Entry 1GTR (X-ray diffraction, 2.50 A resolution); this record covers chains B and A.

# Chain B
Molecule: 74-nt RNA strand
Notes: EC 6.1.1.18
Sequence (74 nucleotides; numbered 2 to 76; 1 number in that range is skipped by the numbering (no residue carries it; nothing is unmodelled there); the number before each row is that of its first residue):
     2 GGGGUAUCGCCAAGC
    18 GGUAAGGCACCGGAUUCUGAUUCCGGCAUUCCGAGGUUCGAAUCCUCGUA
    68 CCCCAGCCA

# Chain A
Molecule: GLUTAMINYL-tRNA SYNTHETASE
From: Escherichia coli
UniProtKB: P00962 (SYQ_ECOLI); numbering as in UniProt (aligned over 1-553)
Chain sequence (553 residues; each row starts with the number of its first residue):
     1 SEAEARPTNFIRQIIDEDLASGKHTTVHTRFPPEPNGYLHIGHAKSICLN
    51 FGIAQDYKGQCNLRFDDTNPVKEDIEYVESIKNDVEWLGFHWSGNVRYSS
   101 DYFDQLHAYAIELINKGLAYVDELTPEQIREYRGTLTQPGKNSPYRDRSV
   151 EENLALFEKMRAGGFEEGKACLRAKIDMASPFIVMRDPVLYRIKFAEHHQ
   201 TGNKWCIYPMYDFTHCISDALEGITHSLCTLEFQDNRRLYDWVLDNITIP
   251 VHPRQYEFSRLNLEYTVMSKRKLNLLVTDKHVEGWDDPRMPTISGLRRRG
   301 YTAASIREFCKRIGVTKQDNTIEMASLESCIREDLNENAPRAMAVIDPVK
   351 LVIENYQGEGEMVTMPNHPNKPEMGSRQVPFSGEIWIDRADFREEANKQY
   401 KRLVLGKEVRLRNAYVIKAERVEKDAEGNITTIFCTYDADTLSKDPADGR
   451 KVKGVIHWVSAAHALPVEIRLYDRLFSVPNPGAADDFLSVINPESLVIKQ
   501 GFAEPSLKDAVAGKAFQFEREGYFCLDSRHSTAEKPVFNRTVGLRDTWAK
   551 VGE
Not modelled in the structure: 1-7, 443-453, 548-553
Swiss-Prot annotation at these positions:
  - binding site (L-glutamine): Asp67
Small-molecule neighbours: ATP (adenosine-5'-triphosphate): Phe31, Pro32, Pro33, Glu34, Asn36, His40, Gly42, His43, Lys45, Ser46, Leu228, Cys229, Thr230, Phe258, Arg260, Leu261, Met268, Lys270

# Interface between chain B and chain A
Residue-residue contacts (102; chain B residue first):
  G2(B) - Leu136(A)  base contact
  G2(B) - Pro181(A)  hydrogen bond to the base
  G2(B) - Ile183(A)  base contact
  G3(B) - Pro181(A)  sugar contact
  G3(B) - Phe182(A)  sugar contact
  G3(B) - Asp235(A)  hydrogen bond to the base
  G4(B) - Phe182(A)  sugar contact
  G4(B) - Gln234(A)  sugar contact
  G4(B) - Asp235(A)  hydrogen bond to the sugar
  G4(B) - Arg238(A)  hydrogen bond to the phosphate
  G5(B) - Gln234(A)  hydrogen bond to the sugar
  G5(B) - Arg237(A)  salt bridge to the phosphate
  G5(B) - Arg238(A)  salt bridge to the phosphate
  G5(B) - Lys317(A)  hydrogen bond to the phosphate
  U6(B) - Lys317(A)  salt bridge to the phosphate
  U6(B) - Gln318(A)  phosphate contact
  A7(B) - Gln318(A)  hydrogen bond to the phosphate
  U8(B) - Gln318(A)  hydrogen bond to the phosphate
  G10(B) - Glu323(A)  hydrogen bond to the base
  C11(B) - Thr321(A)  hydrogen bond to the sugar
  C11(B) - Ile322(A)  sugar contact
  C11(B) - Glu323(A)  sugar contact
  C12(B) - Ile313(A)  hydrogen bond to the sugar
  C12(B) - Asn320(A)  phosphate contact
  C12(B) - Thr321(A)  hydrogen bond to the phosphate
  A13(B) - Ile313(A)  sugar contact
  A13(B) - Thr316(A)  hydrogen bond to the phosphate
  A13(B) - Gln318(A)  phosphate contact
  A14(B) - Thr316(A)  phosphate contact
  G15(B) - Gln13(A)  phosphate contact
  C16(B) - Gln13(A)  hydrogen bond to the base
  G24(B) - Arg312(A)  sugar contact
  C25(B) - Arg312(A)  sugar contact
  C25(B) - Ala325(A)  hydrogen bond to the sugar
  C25(B) - Ser326(A)  hydrogen bond to the sugar
  C25(B) - Ser329(A)  hydrogen bond to the phosphate
  A26(B) - Ala325(A)  sugar contact
  C27(B) - Arg545(A)  salt bridge to the phosphate
  C34(B) - Arg410(A)  base contact
  C34(B) - Leu411(A)  base contact
  C34(B) - Arg412(A)  hydrogen bond to the phosphate
  C34(B) - Asn413(A)  hydrogen bond to the base
  C34(B) - Ala414(A)  hydrogen bond to the base
  C34(B) - Val455(A)  sugar contact
  U35(B) - Arg341(A)  hydrogen bond to the base
  U35(B) - Pro369(A)  base contact
  U35(B) - Arg412(A)  salt bridge to the phosphate
  U35(B) - Val455(A)  sugar contact
  U35(B) - Gln517(A)  hydrogen bond to the base
  U35(B) - Glu519(A)  hydrogen bond to the base
  U35(B) - Arg520(A)  hydrogen bond to the base
  U35(B) - Leu544(A)  base contact
  G36(B) - Gln399(A)  hydrogen bond to the base
  G36(B) - Tyr400(A)  base contact
  G36(B) - Lys401(A)  salt bridge to the phosphate
  G36(B) - Arg402(A)  hydrogen bond to the base
  G36(B) - Val455(A)  phosphate contact
  G36(B) - Arg520(A)  salt bridge to the phosphate
  G36(B) - Thr547(A)  hydrogen bond to the sugar
  A37(B) - Asn370(A)  hydrogen bond to the base
  A37(B) - Leu544(A)  sugar contact
  A37(B) - Arg545(A)  sugar contact
  A37(B) - Thr547(A)  hydrogen bond to the phosphate
  U38(B) - Asn336(A)  hydrogen bond to the sugar
  U38(B) - Asn370(A)  hydrogen bond to the base
  U38(B) - Arg545(A)  phosphate contact
  C69(B) - Asp319(A)  hydrogen bond to the sugar
  C70(B) - Glu232(A)  sugar contact
  C71(B) - Leu136(A)  base contact
  C71(B) - Ile183(A)  sugar contact
  C71(B) - Asp235(A)  sugar contact
  A72(B) - Arg133(A)  hydrogen bond to the sugar
  A72(B) - Gly134(A)  sugar contact
  A72(B) - Thr135(A)  base contact
  A72(B) - Leu136(A)  base contact
  A72(B) - Ile183(A)  sugar contact
  G73(B) - Arg130(A)  phosphate contact
  G73(B) - Arg133(A)  salt bridge to the phosphate
  C74(B) - Leu124(A)  hydrogen bond to the base
  C74(B) - Thr125(A)  base contact
  C74(B) - Pro126(A)  base contact
  C74(B) - Ile129(A)  phosphate contact
  C74(B) - Arg133(A)  salt bridge to the phosphate
  C74(B) - Gly168(A)  hydrogen bond to the base
  C74(B) - Val189(A)  sugar contact
  C74(B) - Arg192(A)  base contact
  C74(B) - Met210(A)  sugar contact
  C75(B) - Asn69(A)  hydrogen bond to the sugar
  C75(B) - Lys72(A)  sugar contact
  C75(B) - Arg192(A)  salt bridge to the phosphate
  C75(B) - Lys194(A)  salt bridge to the phosphate
  C75(B) - Met210(A)  sugar contact
  A76(B) - Glu34(A)  sugar contact
  A76(B) - Asp66(A)  phosphate contact
  A76(B) - Thr68(A)  hydrogen bond to the phosphate
  A76(B) - Asn69(A)  phosphate contact
  A76(B) - Arg192(A)  salt bridge to the phosphate
  A76(B) - Pro209(A)  phosphate contact
  A76(B) - Met210(A)  phosphate contact
  A76(B) - Tyr211(A)  hydrogen bond to the phosphate
  A76(B) - Phe233(A)  base contact
  A76(B) - Asn236(A)  base contact
Other interface residues (no listed pair), chain A (74 interface residues in all): Thr137, Ala170, Cys171, Ile193, Leu231, Val315, Thr441, Leu442, Asp546

# Overview
The interface between chain B and chain A involves 31 residues on one side and 74 on the other, with 38
hydrogen bonds and 12 salt bridges. Polar contacts include G2(B)-Pro181(A), G3(B)-Asp235(A) and
G10(B)-Glu323(A). Chain A binds ATP.
Here chain B is a 74-nt RNA strand and chain A is GLUTAMINYL-tRNA SYNTHETASE (Escherichia coli). Entry 1GTR
(Structural basis of anticodon loop recognition by glutaminyl-tRNA synthetase) was determined by X-ray
diffraction.
